7KNG - chains A and C; structure by X-ray diffraction, 2.10 A resolution.

== Chain A ==
Molecule: 2,3-bisphosphoglycerate-independent phosphoglycerate mutase
Organism: Caenorhabditis elegans
Notes: EC 5.4.2.12; fragment: M19 to I539 (isoform b)
UniProt: G5EFZ1 (GPMI_CAEEL); residues 19-539 here = UniProt positions 19-539
Amino-acid sequence (538 residues; row label = number of the first residue in the row):
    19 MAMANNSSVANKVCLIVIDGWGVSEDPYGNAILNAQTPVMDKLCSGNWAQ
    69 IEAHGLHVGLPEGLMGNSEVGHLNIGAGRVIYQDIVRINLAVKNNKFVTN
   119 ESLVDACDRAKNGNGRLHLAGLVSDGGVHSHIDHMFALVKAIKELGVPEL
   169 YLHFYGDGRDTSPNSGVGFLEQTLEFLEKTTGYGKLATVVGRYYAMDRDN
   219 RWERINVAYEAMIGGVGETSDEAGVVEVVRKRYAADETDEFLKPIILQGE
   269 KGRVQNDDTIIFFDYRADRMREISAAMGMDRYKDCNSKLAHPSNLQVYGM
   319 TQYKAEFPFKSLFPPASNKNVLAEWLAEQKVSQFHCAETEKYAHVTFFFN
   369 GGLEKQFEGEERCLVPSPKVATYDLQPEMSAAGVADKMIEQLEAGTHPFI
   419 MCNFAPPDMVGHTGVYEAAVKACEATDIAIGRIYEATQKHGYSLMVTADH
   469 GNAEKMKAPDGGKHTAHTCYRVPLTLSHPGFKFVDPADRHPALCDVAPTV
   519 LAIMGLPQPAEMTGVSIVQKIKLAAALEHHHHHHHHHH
Not modelled in the structure: 19, 539-556
Sequence notes: expression tag (540-556)
Bound ions: Zn2+ site 1: D37, S86, D467, H468; Na+ site 1: I50, L51, A53, T55; Zn2+ site 2: D426, H430, H485 (shared with C14(C) of chain C); Na+ site 2: N470, K473, H482, A484
Swiss-Prot annotation at these positions:
  - active site: S86
  - binding site (Mn(2+)): D37, S86, D426, H430, D467, H468, H485
  - binding site (substrate): H147, R177, D178, R210, R216, R284 to R287, K359
Reported in the primary citation:
  - conformationally variable residues (domain motion): N113, D217, K306
  - contacts within the chain: F365-F366 (pi stacking)
  - catalytic residues: S86 (citing earlier work)

== Chain C ==
Molecule: Dty-asp-tyr-pro-gly-asp-phe-cys-tyr-leu-tyr-gly-thr-cys
Amino-acid sequence (16 residues; row label = number of the first residue in the row; numbering starts at 0):
     0 XYDYPGDFCYLYGTCX
Glycans and other covalent adducts: covalent link ACE_0-C8
Modified residues: ACE (acetyl group) at position 0; Y1 (D-tyrosine; DTY); NH2 (amino group) at position 15
Bound ions: Zn2+: C14 (shared with D426(A), H430(A), H485(A) of chain A)
Reported in the primary citation:
  - Zn2+ coordination: C14
  - contacts within the chain: Y1-Y9 (pi stacking), F7-L10 (backbone contact), Y11-C14 (backbone contact)
  - mutagenesis - G5L, L10I (Kd 25 nM), C14H: decreased binding to 2,3-bisphosphoglycerate-independent phosphoglycerate mutase (chain A)
  - mutagenesis - D6G, D6N: abolished binding to 2,3-bisphosphoglycerate-independent phosphoglycerate mutase (chain A)
  - mutagenesis - P4V, T13G: unchanged binding to 2,3-bisphosphoglycerate-independent phosphoglycerate mutase (chain A)
  - mutagenesis - G5L: decreased binding to C. elegans iPGM
  - mutagenesis - P4V, T13S (10-fold): increased binding to E. coli iPGM

== How chain A and chain C interact ==
Contacting residue pairs (39):
  L78(A) with Y9(C)
  P79(A) with L10(C)
  L82(A) with L10(C); Y11(C), hydrophobic
  N85(A) with Y9(C), hydrogen bond (side chain-backbone); L10(C); Y11(C); G12(C)
  E87(A) with Y1(C); G12(C); T13(C), hydrogen bond
  V88(A) with Y9(C)
  L91(A) with Y9(C), hydrophobic
  Q101(A) with G5(C), hydrogen bond (side chain-backbone); D6(C), hydrogen bond (side chain-backbone); F7(C); L10(C)
  D102(A) with Y3(C), hydrogen bond; G5(C), hydrogen bond (backbone-backbone); D6(C)
  I103(A) with L10(C), hydrophobic
  Y283(A) with Y3(C)
  R284(A) with F7(C)
  R289(A) with D2(C), salt bridge
  T319(A) with Y3(C), hydrogen bond
  Q320(A) with Y3(C)
  P333(A) with Y3(C), hydrophobic
  A334(A) with P4(C)
  N336(A) with P4(C)
  K359(A) with C14(C)
  F365(A) with Y1(C)
  F366(A) with Y1(C); Y9(C)
  G369(A) with P4(C)
  G370(A) with Y9(C)
  D426(A) with C14(C), hydrogen bond
  H430(A) with C14(C), hydrogen bond
  H485(A) with C14(C), hydrogen bond (side chain-backbone); NH2_15(C)
Also at the interface, not in a pair above, chain A (32 interface residues in all): S86, I99, Y100, A285, D286, H362
The authors on this interface:
  - residue pairs: P79(A)-L10(C) (hydrophobic contact), L82(A)-L10(C) (hydrophobic contact), E87(A)-T13(C) (hydrogen bond), D102(A)-Y3(C), I103(A)-L10(C) (hydrophobic contact), R284(A)-F7(C), A285(A)-Y3(C) (water-mediated contact), R289(A)-D2(C) (hydrogen bond), Q320(A)-Y3(C), F366(A)-Y9(C) (pi stacking), G370(A)-D2(C) (water-mediated contact)
  - interface residues, chain A: N85(A), Q101(A), D102(A), R289(A)

== Summary ==
32 residues of chain A and 14 residues of chain C are in contact; the contacts include 10 hydrogen bonds and 1
salt bridge. Polar pairs include R289(A)-D2(C), N85(A)-Y9(C) and E87(A)-T13(C). The paper describes
hydrophobic contacts between P79(A) and L10(C), L82(A) and L10(C) and I103(A) and L10(C); hydrogen bonds
between E87(A) and T13(C) and R289(A) and D2(C); contacts between D102(A) and Y3(C), R284(A) and F7(C) and
Q320(A) and Y3(C). From the paper: the catalytic residue S86(A); G5L, L10I and C14H of chain C reduce binding
to 2,3-bisphosphoglycerate-independent phosphoglycerate mutase (chain A); 8 substitutions were tested in all.
Chain A is 2,3-bisphosphoglycerate-independent phosphoglycerate mutase (Caenorhabditis elegans) and chain C is
Dty-asp-tyr-pro-gly-asp-phe-cys-tyr-leu-tyr-gly-thr-cys; the structure, 2.10A resolution structure of
independent Phosphoglycerate mutase from C. elegans in complex with a macrocyclic peptide ..., was determined
by X-ray diffraction (same publication as 7KNF).
